Entry 2R8G (X-ray diffraction, 2.70 A resolution); this record covers chains P and A of the 3 polymer chains in the assembly.

== Chain P ==
Molecule: 13-nt DNA strand
Sequence (13 nucleotides; row label = number of the first residue in the row):
   501 GGGGGAAGGA TTT

== Chain A ==
Name: DNA polymerase IV
From: Sulfolobus solfataricus
Notes: EC 2.7.7.7; engineered mutation(s): R332A
UniProtKB: Q97W02 (DPO42_SULSO); numbering as in UniProt (aligned over 1-352)
Amino-acid sequence (352 residues; row label = number of the first residue in the row):
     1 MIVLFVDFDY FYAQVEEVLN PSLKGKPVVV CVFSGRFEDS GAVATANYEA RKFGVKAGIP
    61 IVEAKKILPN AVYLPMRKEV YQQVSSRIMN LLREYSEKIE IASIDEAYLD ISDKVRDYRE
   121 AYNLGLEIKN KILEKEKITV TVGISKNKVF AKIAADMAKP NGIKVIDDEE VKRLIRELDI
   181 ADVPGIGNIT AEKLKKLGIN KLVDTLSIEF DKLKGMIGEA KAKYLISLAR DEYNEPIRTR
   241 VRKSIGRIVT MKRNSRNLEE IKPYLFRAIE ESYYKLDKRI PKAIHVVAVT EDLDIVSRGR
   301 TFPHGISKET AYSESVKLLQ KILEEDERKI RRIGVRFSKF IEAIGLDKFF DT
Unresolved in the structure: 342-352
Bound ions: Ca2+ site 1: Asp7, Phe8, Asp105 (together with 2'-deoxyguanosine-5'-triphosphate); Ca2+ site 2: Ala181, Ile186
Small-molecule neighbours: 2'-deoxyguanosine-5'-triphosphate (DGT): Asp7, Phe8, Asp9, Tyr10, Phe11, Tyr12, Val32, Ala44, Thr45, Tyr48, Arg51, Ala57, Met76, Ile104, Asp105, Lys159
Swiss-Prot annotation at these positions:
  - active site: Glu106
  - binding site (Mg(2+)): Asp7, Asp105
  - site: Tyr12 (Substrate discrimination)
  - mutagenesis: Asp105 to Glu106 (Loss of function), Glu342 to Thr352 (Almost complete loss of interaction with PCNA)
What the authors report for this chain:
  - Ca2+ coordination: Ala181
  - catalytic residues: Asp7, Asp105, Glu106

== Interface between chain P and chain A ==
Residue-residue contacts (24; chain P residue first):
  DA506(P) - Lys339(A)  salt bridge to the phosphate
  DA507(P) - Gly299(A)  phosphate contact
  DA507(P) - Arg300(A)  phosphate contact
  DA507(P) - Thr301(A)  hydrogen bond to the phosphate
  DG508(P) - Ser297(A)  sugar contact
  DG508(P) - Arg298(A)  salt bridge to the phosphate
  DG508(P) - Gly299(A)  hydrogen bond to the phosphate
  DG508(P) - Lys321(A)  salt bridge to the phosphate
  DG509(P) - Ser297(A)  hydrogen bond to the phosphate
  DG509(P) - Arg298(A)  salt bridge to the phosphate
  DT511(P) - Ile189(A)  phosphate contact
  DT511(P) - Thr190(A)  hydrogen bond to the phosphate
  DT511(P) - Lys193(A)  salt bridge to the phosphate
  DT512(P) - Gly185(A)  sugar contact
  DT512(P) - Gly187(A)  hydrogen bond to the phosphate
  DT512(P) - Asn188(A)  phosphate contact
  DT512(P) - Ile189(A)  hydrogen bond to the phosphate
  DT512(P) - Thr190(A)  hydrogen bond to the phosphate
  DT513(P) - Glu106(A)  phosphate contact
  DT513(P) - Lys152(A)  phosphate contact
  DT513(P) - Pro184(A)  phosphate contact
  DT513(P) - Gly185(A)  hydrogen bond to the phosphate
  DT513(P) - Ile186(A)  phosphate contact
  DT513(P) - Gly187(A)  phosphate contact
Other interface residues (no listed pair), chain A (19 interface residues in all): Val183, Val296

== Overview ==
7 residues of chain P and 19 residues of chain A are in contact, with 8 hydrogen bonds and 5 salt bridges.
Polar contacts include DA507(P)-Thr301(A), DG508(P)-Gly299(A) and DG509(P)-Ser297(A). Ligands of chain A:
2'-deoxyguanosine-5'-triphosphate. From the paper: catalytic residues Asp7(A), Asp105(A) and Glu106(A); Ca2+
coordination by Ala181(A).
Here chain P is a 13-nt DNA strand and chain A is DNA polymerase IV (Sulfolobus solfataricus). Entry 2R8G
(Selectivity of Nucleoside Triphosphate Incorporation Opposite 1,N2-Propanodeoxyguanosine (PdG) by the
Sulfolobus solfataricus DNA Polymerase Dpo4 Polymerase) was determined by X-ray diffraction, deposited
together with 2R8H and 2R8I.
